5LMS - chains A and L of the 25 polymer chains in the assembly; structure by electron microscopy, 5.10 A resolution (low resolution: residue-level contacts below are approximate; hydrogen-bond / salt-bridge calls are withheld).

[Chain A]
Molecule: 16S rRNA
Source organism: Thermus thermophilus HB8
Sequence (1522 nucleotides; row label = number of the first residue in the row; note: 44 numbers in that range are skipped by the numbering (no residue carries them; nothing is unmodelled there); a row labelled like 189A-189L holds insertion residues (189A, then the next letters in order); numbering starts at 0):
     0 UUUGUUGGAG AGUUUGAUCC UGGCUCAGGG UGAACGCUGG CGGCGUGCCU AAGACAUGCA
    60 AGUCGUGCGG GCCG
    76 CGGGGUUUU
    88 ACUCCG
    96 UGGUCAGCGG CGGACGGGUG AGUAACGCGU GGGU
  129A G
   130 ACCUACCCGG AAGAGGGGGA CAACCCGGGG AAACUCGGGC UAAUCCCCCA UGUGGACCCG
189A-189L CCCCUUGGGGUG
   190 UGUCCAAAGG GCUUU
   216 GCCCGCUUCC GGAUGGGCCC GCGUCCCAUC AGCUAGUUGG UGGGGUAAUG GCCCACCAAG
   276 GCGACGACGG GUAGCCGGUC UGAGAGGAUG GCCGGCCACA GGGGCACUGA GACACGGGCC
   336 CCACUCCUAC GGGAGGCAGC AGUUAGGAAU CUUCCGCAAU GGGCGCAAGC CUGACGGAGC
   396 GACGCCGCUU GGAGGAAGAA GCCCUUCGGG GUGUAAACUC CUGA
   441 ACCCGGGACG AAACCCCC
   460 GA
   470 CGAGGGGA
   479 CUGACGGUAC CGGGGUAA
   498 UAGCGCCGGC CAACUCCGUG CCAGCAGCCG CGGUAAUACG GAGGGCGCGA GCGUUACCCG
   558 GAUUCACUGG GCGUAAAGGG CGUGUAGGCG GCCUGGGGCG UCCCAUGUGA AAGACCACGG
   618 CUCAACCGUG GGGGAGCGUG GGAUACGCUC AGGCUAGACG GUGGGAGAGG GUGGUGGAAU
   678 UCCCGGAGUA GCGGUGAAAU GCGCAGAUAC CGGGAGGAAC GCCGAUGGCG AAGGCAGCCA
   738 CCUGGUCCAC CCGUGACGCU GAGGCGCGAA AGCGUGGGGA GCAAACCGGA UUAGAUACCC
   798 GGGUAGUCCA CGCCCUAAAC GAUGCGCGCU AGGUCUCUGG GUCU
   848 CCUGGGGGCC GAAGCUAACG CGUUAAGCGC GCCGCCUGGG GAGUACGGCC GCAAGGCUGA
   908 AACUCAAAGG AAUUGACGGG GGCCCGCACA AGCGGUGGAG CAUGUGGUUU AAUUCGAAGC
   968 AACGCGAAGA ACCUUACCAG GCCUUGACAU GCUA
 1001A G
  1002 GGAACCCGGG UGAAAGCCUG GGGUGCCCC
1030A-1030D GCGA
  1031 GGGGAGCCCU AGCACAGGUG CUGCAUGGCC GUCGUCAGCU CGUGCCGUGA GGUGUUGGGU
  1091 UAAGUCCCGC AACGAGCGCA ACCCCCGCCG UUAGUUGCCA GCGGUUCGGC CGGGCACUCU
  1151 AACGGGACUG CCCGCG
  1168 AAAGCGGGAG GAAGGAGGGG ACGACGUCUG GUCAGCAUGG CCCUUACGGC CUGGGCGACA
  1228 CACGUGCUAC AAUGCCCACU ACAAAGCGAU GCCACCCGGC AACGGGGAGC UAAUCGCAAA
  1288 AAGGUGGGCC CAGUUCGGAU UGGGGUCUGC AACCCGACCC CAUGAAGCCG GAAUCGCUAG
  1348 UAAUCGCGGA UCAGCC
 1363A A
  1364 UGCCGCGGUG AAUACGUUCC CGGGCCUUGU ACACACCGCC CGUCACGCCA UGGGAGCGGG
  1424 CUCUACCCGA AGUCGCCGG
1442A-1442B GA
  1443 GCCUA
  1452 C
  1456 GGGCAGGCGC CGAGGGUAGG GCCCGUGACU GGGGCGAAGU CGUAACAAGG UAGCUGUACC
  1516 GGAAGGUGCG GCUGGAUCAC CUCCUUUCU
Not modelled in the structure: 0-4, 1533, 1543-1544

[Chain L]
Name: 30S ribosomal protein S12
Source organism: Thermus thermophilus (strain HB8 / ATCC 27634 / DSM 579)
UniProt: Q5SHN3 (RS12_THET8); residues 4-135 here correspond to UniProt positions 1-132 (UniProt number = residue number - 3)
Sequence (132 residues; each row starts with the number of its first residue):
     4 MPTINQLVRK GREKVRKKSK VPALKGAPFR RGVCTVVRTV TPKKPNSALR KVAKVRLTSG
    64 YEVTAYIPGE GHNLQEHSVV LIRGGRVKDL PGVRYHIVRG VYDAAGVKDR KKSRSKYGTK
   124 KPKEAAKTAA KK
Not modelled in the structure: 4, 129-135
Curated features (UniProtKB/Swiss-Prot):
  - modified residue: Asp-92 (3-methylthioaspartic acid)

[Interface between chain A and chain L]
Pairs across the interface - 111 pairs, chain A then chain L:
  U24(A) / Lys-23(L)
  A33(A) / Phe-32(L)
  C34(A) / Phe-32(L)
  C34(A) / Val-104(L)
  G35(A) / Val-104(L)
  G35(A) / Ser-118(L)
  G35(A) / Gly-121(L)
  C36(A) / Arg-117(L)
  C36(A) / Thr-122(L)
  C36(A) / Lys-123(L)
  U37(A) / Lys-123(L)
  U37(A) / Lys-124(L)
  U49(A) / Lys-28(L)
  A50(A) / Lys-28(L)
  G302(A) / Lys-17(L)
  A303(A) / Lys-17(L)
  G362(A) / Arg-34(L)
  G362(A) / Thr-61(L)
  A363(A) / Pro-31(L)
  A363(A) / Phe-32(L)
  A363(A) / Arg-33(L)
  A363(A) / Arg-34(L)
  A363(A) / Thr-61(L)
  A363(A) / Tyr-105(L)
  G500(A) / Lys-124(L)
  C501(A) / Arg-117(L)
  C501(A) / Ser-118(L)
  G502(A) / Lys-115(L)
  G502(A) / Ser-116(L)
  G502(A) / Arg-117(L)
  G502(A) / Ser-118(L)
  C503(A) / Ser-116(L)
  C503(A) / Lys-119(L)
  C518(A) / Ser-50(L)
  C519(A) / Ser-50(L)
  A520(A) / Ala-51(L)
  A520(A) / Leu-52(L)
  A520(A) / Lys-54(L)
  A520(A) / Glu-73(L)
  G521(A) / Arg-53(L)
  G521(A) / Lys-54(L)
  G521(A) / Gly-72(L)
  G521(A) / Glu-73(L)
  G521(A) / Gly-74(L)
  C522(A) / Arg-53(L)
  C522(A) / Tyr-69(L)
  C522(A) / Gly-72(L)
  C522(A) / Asp-92(L)
  C522(A) / Tyr-120(L)
  A523(A) / Arg-53(L)
  A523(A) / Val-90(L)
  A523(A) / Asp-92(L)
  A523(A) / Lys-119(L)
  C525(A) / Arg-89(L)
  C525(A) / Lys-91(L)
  C526(A) / Lys-91(L)
  G527(A) / Asn-49(L)
  G527(A) / Asp-92(L)
  C528(A) / Asn-49(L)
  G529(A) / Asn-49(L)
  G529(A) / Ser-50(L)
  G537(A) / Arg-113(L)
  G538(A) / Arg-113(L)
  G538(A) / Lys-114(L)
  G538(A) / Lys-115(L)
  A539(A) / Lys-114(L)
  A539(A) / Lys-115(L)
  G541(A) / Lys-115(L)
  U551(A) / Arg-86(L)
  U552(A) / Pro-31(L)
  U552(A) / Arg-86(L)
  U552(A) / Gly-87(L)
  A553(A) / Val-24(L)
  A553(A) / Gly-29(L)
  A553(A) / Pro-31(L)
  C554(A) / Ser-22(L)
  C562(A) / Arg-15(L)
  C562(A) / Glu-16(L)
  C562(A) / Lys-17(L)
  C562(A) / Val-18(L)
  A563(A) / Arg-15(L)
  C564(A) / Leu-10(L)
  C564(A) / Arg-15(L)
  G567(A) / Pro-5(L)
  G567(A) / Arg-15(L)
  G568(A) / Pro-5(L)
  G585(A) / Asn-8(L)
  C879(A) / Thr-6(L)
  C880(A) / Thr-6(L)
  C880(A) / Asn-8(L)
  C880(A) / Gln-9(L)
  C880(A) / Arg-12(L)
  G881(A) / Gln-9(L)
  G881(A) / Arg-12(L)
  C882(A) / Gln-9(L)
  U911(A) / Gly-95(L)
  U911(A) / Arg-97(L)
  C912(A) / Lys-46(L)
  C912(A) / Pro-94(L)
  A913(A) / Lys-46(L)
  A913(A) / Lys-91(L)
  C1411(A) / Val-43(L)
  C1411(A) / Pro-94(L)
  C1412(A) / Arg-41(L)
  C1412(A) / Thr-67(L)
  C1412(A) / Pro-94(L)
  C1412(A) / Gly-95(L)
  A1413(A) / Val-66(L)
  A1413(A) / Gly-95(L)
  G1491(A) / Lys-47(L)
  A1492(A) / Lys-47(L)
Interface residues without a listed pair, chain A (64 interface residues in all): C23, A364, G524, G550, C556, G558, A759, C883, U884, C910, C1490
Interface residues without a listed pair, chain L (67 interface residues in all): Gly-14, Lys-20, Ala-30, Pro-48, Pro-71, Gly-88, Val-101, Asp-112

[Overview]
64 residues of chain A face 67 of chain L across their interface.
Here chain A is 16S rRNA (Thermus thermophilus HB8) and chain L is 30S ribosomal protein S12 (Thermus
thermophilus (strain HB8 / ATCC 27634 / DSM 579)). Entry 5LMS (Structure of bacterial 30S-IF1-IF3-mRNA-tRNA
translation pre-initiation complex(state-2C)) was determined by electron microscopy, deposited together with
5LMN, 5LMO, 5LMP, 5LMQ, 5LMR, 5LMT, 5LMU and 5LMV.
